1FJG - chains A and P of the 22 polymer chains in the assembly; structure by X-ray diffraction, 3.00 A resolution.

Chain A:
Molecule: 16S ribosomal RNA
Source organism: Thermus thermophilus
Sequence (1522 nucleotides; numbered 0 to 1544 plus 19 insertion-coded residues; 42 numbers in that range are skipped by the numbering (no residue carries them; nothing is unmodelled there); the number before each row is that of its first residue; a row labelled like 190A-190L holds insertion residues (190A, then the next letters in order); numbering starts at 0):
     0 UUUGUUGGAG AGUUUGAUCC UGGCUCAGGG UGAACGCUGG CGGCGUGCCU AAGACAUGCA
    60 AGUCGUGCGG G
    73 CCGCGGGGUU UU
    88 ACUCCG
    95 UGGUC
   101 AGCGGCGGAC GGGUGAGUAA CGCGUGGGU
  129A G
   130 ACCUACCCGG AAGAGGGGGA CAACCCGGGG AAACUCGGGC UAAUCCCCCA UGUGGACCCG
   190 C
190A-190L CCCUUGGGGUGU
   191 GUCCAAAGGG CUUU
   216 GCCCGCUUCC GGAUGGGCCC GCGUCCCAUC AGCUAGUUGG UGGGGUAAUG GCCCACCAAG
   276 GCGACGACGG GUAGCCGGUC UGAGAGGAUG GCCGGCCACA GGGGCACUGA GACACGGGCC
   336 CCACUCCUAC GGGAGGCAGC AGUUAGGAAU CUUCCGCAAU GGGCGCAAGC CUGACGGAGC
   396 GACGCCGCUU GGAGGAAGAA GCCCUUCGGG GUGUAAACUC CUGAA
   442 CCCGGGACGA AACCCCCGAC GA
   474 GGGGACUGAC GGUACCGGG
   494 GUAAUAGCGC CGGCCAACUC CGUGCCAGCA GCCGCGGUAA UACGGAGGGC GCGAGCGUUA
   554 CCCGGAUUCA CUGGGCGUAA AGGGCGUGUA GGCGGCCUGG GGCGUCCCAU GUGAAAGACC
   614 ACGGCUCAAC CGUGGGGGAG CGUGGGAUAC GCUCAGGCUA GACGGUGGGA GAGGGUGGUG
   674 GAAUUCCCGG AGUAGCGGUG AAAUGCGCAG AUACCGGGAG GAACGCCGAU GGCGAAGGCA
   734 GCCACCUGGU CCACCCGUGA CGCUGAGGCG CGAAAGCGUG GGGAGCAAAC CGGAUUAGAU
   794 ACCCGGGUAG UCCACGCCCU AAACGAUGCG CGCUAGGUCU CUGGGUCU
   848 CCUGGGGGCC GAAGCUAACG CGUUAAGCGC GCCGCCUGGG GAGUACGGCC GCAAGGCUGA
   908 AACUCAAAGG AAUUGACGGG GGCCCGCACA AGCGGUGGAG CAUGUGGUUU AAUUCGAAGC
   968 AACGCGAAGA ACCUUACCAG GCCUUGACAU GCUAGG
 1003A G
  1004 AACCCGGGUG AAAGCCUGGG GUGCCCC
1030A-1030D GCGA
  1031 GGGGAGCCCU AGCACAGGUG CUGCAUGGCC GUCGUCAGCU CGUGCCGUGA GGUGUUGGGU
  1091 UAAGUCCCGC AACGAGCGCA ACCCCCGCCG UUAGUUGCCA GCGGUUCGGC CGGGCACUCU
  1151 AACGGGACUG CCCGCGAAA
  1171 GCGGGAGGAA GGAGGGGACG ACGUCUGGUC AGCAUGGCCC UUACGGCCUG GGCGACACAC
  1231 GUGCUACAAU GCCCACUACA AAGCGAUGCC ACCCGGCAAC GGGGAGCUAA UCGCAAAAAG
  1291 GUGGGCCCAG UUCGGAUUGG GGUCUGCAAC CCGACCCCAU GAAGCCGGAA UCGCUAGUAA
  1351 UCGCGGAUCA G
 1361A C
  1362 CAUGCCGCGG UGAAUACGUU CCCGGGCCUU GUACACACCG CCCGUCACGC CAUGGGAGCG
  1422 GGCUCUACCC GAAGUCGCCG GG
  1446 AGCCUACGGG
  1459 CAGGCGCCGA GGGUAGGGCC CGUGACUGGG GCGAAGUCGU AACAAGGUAG CUGUACCGGA
  1519 AGGUGCGGCU GGAUCACCUC CUUUCU
Not modelled in the structure: 0-4, 1535-1544
Metal / ion sites: Mg2+ site 1: U12, G22; Mg2+ site 2 near U14 (its only coordinating residue here); Mg2+ site 3 near G21 (its only coordinating residue here); Mg2+ site 4: G61, U62, G105; Mg2+ site 5: G69, G70, U98; Mg2+ site 6: C106, G107, A325; Mg2+ site 7: G107, G326; Mg2+ site 8: G107, G108, G326; Mg2+ site 9: G108, A109; Mg2+ site 10: A109, G331; Mg2+ site 11: A109, G324, G326; Mg2+ site 12: A116, G117, G289; 63 more Mg2+ sites not listed
Ligand contacts:
  - paromomycin (PAR): C1404, G1405, U1406, C1407, A1408, C1409, G1489, C1490, G1491, A1492, A1493, G1494, U1495, C1496
  - spectinomycin (SCM): C1063, G1064, C1066, G1068, C1069, A1191, C1192, G1193, U1194, G1386, G1387, C1388
  - streptomycin (SRY): U12, U13, U14, C526, G527, C912, A913, A914, A915, C1490, G1491
From the paper describing this entry:
  - binding site for Fragment of messenger RNA: G693, G926, C1400, C1402, C1403
  - Mg2+ coordination: G1401
  - binding site for spectinomycin: G1064, C1192
  - binding site for paromomycin: A1408, G1491, A1493
  - conformationally variable residues (side-chain flip): A1492, A1493
  - contacts within the chain: G1064/C1192 (hydrogen bond)

Chain P:
Name: 30S ribosomal protein S16
Source organism: Thermus thermophilus
Amino-acid sequence (88 residues; each row starts with the number of its first residue):
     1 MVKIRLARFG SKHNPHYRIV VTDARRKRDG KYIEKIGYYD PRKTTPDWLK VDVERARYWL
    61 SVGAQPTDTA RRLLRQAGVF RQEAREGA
Not modelled in the structure: 84-88

How chain A and chain P interact:
Contacting residue pairs (88; chain A residue first):
  C43(A) / Lys-12(P)  phosphate contact
  C43(A) / His-13(P)  phosphate contact
  G44(A) / Lys-12(P)  hydrogen bond to the phosphate
  C110(A) / Arg-25(P)  hydrogen bond to the sugar
  G111(A) / Arg-25(P)  sugar contact
  G112(A) / Lys-27(P)  salt bridge to the phosphate
  A134(A) / Met-1(P)  base contact
  A134(A) / Arg-25(P)  base contact
  C135(A) / Met-1(P)  hydrogen bond to the base
  C136(A) / Met-1(P)  sugar contact
  C136(A) / Gly-63(P)  hydrogen bond to the sugar
  C136(A) / Gln-65(P)  hydrogen bond to the sugar
  C137(A) / Ser-61(P)  hydrogen bond to the sugar
  C137(A) / Gly-63(P)  sugar contact
  G227(A) / Val-62(P)  hydrogen bond to the base
  A228(A) / Val-2(P)  sugar contact
  A228(A) / Tyr-58(P)  sugar contact
  A228(A) / Trp-59(P)  phosphate contact
  A228(A) / Val-62(P)  sugar contact
  U229(A) / Val-2(P)  sugar contact
  U229(A) / Asp-23(P)  hydrogen bond to the sugar
  U229(A) / Ile-33(P)  phosphate contact
  U229(A) / Trp-59(P)  phosphate contact
  G230(A) / Asp-23(P)  sugar contact
  G230(A) / Arg-25(P)  hydrogen bond to the sugar
  G230(A) / Ile-33(P)  phosphate contact
  G309(A) / Gly-30(P)  phosphate contact
  G309(A) / Lys-31(P)  phosphate contact
  G310(A) / Lys-27(P)  salt bridge to the phosphate
  G310(A) / Gly-30(P)  phosphate contact
  G310(A) / Lys-31(P)  hydrogen bond to the phosphate
  C311(A) / Arg-26(P)  salt bridge to the phosphate
  A374(A) / Tyr-17(P)  hydrogen bond to the sugar
  U375(A) / Leu-6(P)  hydrogen bond to the sugar
  U375(A) / Tyr-17(P)  hydrogen bond to the sugar
  U375(A) / Arg-28(P)  hydrogen bond to the base
  U375(A) / Thr-69(P)  hydrogen bond to the phosphate
  G376(A) / Arg-5(P)  hydrogen bond to the phosphate
  G376(A) / Leu-6(P)  hydrogen bond to the phosphate
  G376(A) / Arg-28(P)  sugar contact
  G376(A) / Thr-67(P)  hydrogen bond to the phosphate
  G377(A) / Lys-3(P)  salt bridge to the phosphate
  G377(A) / Arg-5(P)  salt bridge to the phosphate
  G377(A) / Ala-24(P)  sugar contact
  C390(A) / Arg-28(P)  hydrogen bond to the phosphate
  G391(A) / Arg-8(P)  hydrogen bond to the phosphate
  G391(A) / Arg-28(P)  salt bridge to the phosphate
  G392(A) / Arg-8(P)  salt bridge to the phosphate
  G392(A) / Lys-12(P)  phosphate contact
  G392(A) / His-13(P)  hydrogen bond to the phosphate
  A393(A) / Lys-12(P)  salt bridge to the phosphate
  A393(A) / His-13(P)  salt bridge to the phosphate
  C449(A) / Arg-42(P)  base contact
  G450(A) / Pro-41(P)  sugar contact
  G450(A) / Arg-42(P)  sugar contact
  G450(A) / Lys-43(P)  salt bridge to the phosphate
  A452(A) / Lys-43(P)  salt bridge to the phosphate
  A452(A) / Arg-72(P)  hydrogen bond to the phosphate
  A453(A) / Asp-68(P)  hydrogen bond to the sugar
  A453(A) / Arg-72(P)  sugar contact
  G462(A) / Gln-82(P)  hydrogen bond to the base
  A463(A) / Arg-75(P)  salt bridge to the phosphate
  A463(A) / Phe-80(P)  sugar contact
  A463(A) / Arg-81(P)  hydrogen bond to the phosphate
  A463(A) / Gln-82(P)  hydrogen bond to the sugar
  A463(A) / Glu-83(P)  hydrogen bond to the sugar
  G474(A) / Arg-75(P)  salt bridge to the phosphate
  G474(A) / Arg-81(P)  hydrogen bond to the phosphate
  G474(A) / Glu-83(P)  sugar contact
  A607(A) / Lys-31(P)  base contact
  A608(A) / Phe-9(P)  sugar contact
  A608(A) / Arg-18(P)  hydrogen bond to the sugar
  A608(A) / Tyr-32(P)  sugar contact
  A609(A) / Arg-18(P)  salt bridge to the phosphate
  G616(A) / Thr-45(P)  sugar contact
  G617(A) / Thr-44(P)  sugar contact
  G617(A) / Thr-45(P)  sugar contact
  C623(A) / Ser-11(P)  sugar contact
  C624(A) / Phe-9(P)  phosphate contact
  C624(A) / Gly-10(P)  phosphate contact
  C624(A) / Ser-11(P)  sugar contact
  C624(A) / Asn-14(P)  hydrogen bond to the sugar
  G625(A) / Phe-9(P)  phosphate contact
  G625(A) / His-16(P)  sugar contact
  U626(A) / Arg-18(P)  salt bridge to the phosphate
  U626(A) / Lys-35(P)  salt bridge to the phosphate
  U626(A) / Tyr-38(P)  phosphate contact
  G627(A) / Lys-35(P)  salt bridge to the phosphate
Also at the interface, not in a pair above, chain A (45 interface residues in all): G378, C454, G475, C483
Also at the interface, not in a pair above, chain P (49 interface residues in all): Pro-15, Asp-29

Overview:
45 residues of chain A face 49 of chain P across their interface; the contacts include 30 hydrogen bonds and
17 salt bridges. Polar contacts include C135(A)/Met-1(P), G227(A)/Val-62(P) and U375(A)/Arg-28(P). The paper
reports a binding site for Fragment of messenger RNA at G693(A), G926(A) and C1400(A) among others; a binding
site for paromomycin at A1408(A), G1491(A) and A1493(A).
Here chain A is 16S ribosomal RNA and chain P is 30S ribosomal protein S16, both from Thermus thermophilus.
Entry 1FJG (Structure of the thermus thermophilus 30S ribosomal subunit in complex with the antibiotics
streptomycin, spectinomycin, and ...) was determined by X-ray diffraction.
